Entry 3X1V (X-ray diffraction, 2.92 A resolution); this record covers chains J and B of the 10 polymer chains in the assembly.

== Chain J ==
Molecule: 146-nt DNA strand
Sequence (146 nucleotides; each row starts with the number of its first residue):
   147 ATCAATATCC ACCTGCAGAT TCTACCAAAA GTGTATTTGG AAACTGCTCC ATCAAAAGGC
   207 ATGTTCAGCT GAATTCAGCT GAACATGCCT TTTGATGGAG CAGTTTCCAA ATACACTTTT
   267 GGTAGAATCT GCAGGTGGAT ATTGAT
Bound ions: Mn2+ site 1: DG185, DG186; Mn2+ site 2 near DG267 (its only coordinating residue here); Mn2+ site 3 near DG280 (its only coordinating residue here)

== Chain B ==
Protein: Histone H4
Source organism: Homo sapiens
Reference sequence: P62805 (H4_HUMAN); residues 1-102 here correspond to UniProt positions 2-103 (UniProt number = residue number + 1)
Chain sequence (102 residues; row label = number of the first residue in the row):
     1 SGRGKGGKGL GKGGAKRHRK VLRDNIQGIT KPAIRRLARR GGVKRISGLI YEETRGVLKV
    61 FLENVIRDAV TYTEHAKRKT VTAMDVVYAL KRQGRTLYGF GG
Not modelled in the structure: 1-23
UniProt features mapped onto this chain:
  - DNA-binding region: Lys-16 to Lys-20
  - modified residue: Ser-1 (N-acetylserine), Arg-3 (Asymmetric dimethylarginine), Lys-5 (N6-(2-hydroxyisobutyryl)lysine), Lys-8 (N6-(2-hydroxyisobutyryl)lysine), Lys-12 (N6-(2-hydroxyisobutyryl)lysine), Lys-16 (N6-(2-hydroxyisobutyryl)lysine), Lys-20 (N6,N6,N6-trimethyllysine), Lys-31 (N6-(2-hydroxyisobutyryl)lysine), Lys-44 (N6-(2-hydroxyisobutyryl)lysine), Ser-47 (Phosphoserine), Tyr-51 (Phosphotyrosine), Lys-59 (N6-(2-hydroxyisobutyryl)lysine), Lys-77 (N6-(2-hydroxyisobutyryl)lysine), Lys-79 (N6-(2-hydroxyisobutyryl)lysine), Thr-80 (Phosphothreonine), Tyr-88 (Phosphotyrosine), Lys-91 (N6-(2-hydroxyisobutyryl)lysine)
  - cross-link (Glycyl lysine isopeptide (Lys-Gly)): Lys-12 (interchain with G-Cter in SUMO2), Lys-20 (interchain with G-Cter in SUMO2), Lys-31 (interchain with G-Cter in SUMO2), Lys-59 (interchain with G-Cter in SUMO2), Lys-79 (interchain with G-Cter in SUMO2), Lys-91 (interchain with G-Cter in SUMO2)

== Interface between chain J and chain B ==
Residue-residue contacts (11; chain J residue first):
  DG227(J) / Arg-45(B)  hydrogen bond to the sugar
  DG227(J) / Ile-46(B)  sugar contact
  DG227(J) / Ser-47(B)  hydrogen bond to the phosphate
  DG227(J) / Gly-48(B)  hydrogen bond to the phosphate
  DA228(J) / Arg-35(B)  salt bridge to the phosphate
  DA228(J) / Arg-45(B)  phosphate contact
  DA228(J) / Ile-46(B)  hydrogen bond to the phosphate
  DA229(J) / Arg-39(B)  salt bridge to the phosphate
  DA248(J) / Arg-78(B)  phosphate contact
  DA248(J) / Lys-79(B)  hydrogen bond to the phosphate
  DA248(J) / Thr-80(B)  hydrogen bond to the phosphate
Interface residues without a listed pair, chain J (7 interface residues in all): DT226, DC247, DG249
Interface residues without a listed pair, chain B (10 interface residues in all): Lys-44

== In short ==
7 residues of chain J face 10 of chain B across their interface, with 6 hydrogen bonds and 2 salt bridges.
Polar pairs include DG227(J)/Arg-45(B), DG227(J)/Ser-47(B) and DG227(J)/Gly-48(B). DG185(J) and DG186(J)
coordinate Mn2+ site 1. UniProt lists a DNA-binding region on chain B.
Here chain J is a 146-nt DNA strand and chain B is Histone H4 (Homo sapiens). Entry 3X1V (Crystal structure of
nucleosome core particle in the presence of histone variant involved in reprogramming) was determined by X-ray
diffraction, deposited together with 3X1S, 3X1T and 3X1U.
